PDB entry 6JZT | electron microscopy, 7.10 A resolution (low resolution: residue-level contacts below are approximate; hydrogen-bond / salt-bridge calls are withheld) | chains A and F of the 22 polymer chains in the assembly

== Chain A (and F) ==
Protein: Flagellar hook protein FlgE
Organism: Salmonella typhimurium
Notes: chain F of this document is another copy of the same molecule, construct and numbering; everything in this record applies to it too
UniProt: A0A0J1A5C1 (A0A0J1A5C1_SALTM); residues 0-402 here correspond to UniProt positions 1-403 (UniProt number = residue number + 1)
Sequence (403 residues; row label = number of the first residue in the row; numbering starts at 0):
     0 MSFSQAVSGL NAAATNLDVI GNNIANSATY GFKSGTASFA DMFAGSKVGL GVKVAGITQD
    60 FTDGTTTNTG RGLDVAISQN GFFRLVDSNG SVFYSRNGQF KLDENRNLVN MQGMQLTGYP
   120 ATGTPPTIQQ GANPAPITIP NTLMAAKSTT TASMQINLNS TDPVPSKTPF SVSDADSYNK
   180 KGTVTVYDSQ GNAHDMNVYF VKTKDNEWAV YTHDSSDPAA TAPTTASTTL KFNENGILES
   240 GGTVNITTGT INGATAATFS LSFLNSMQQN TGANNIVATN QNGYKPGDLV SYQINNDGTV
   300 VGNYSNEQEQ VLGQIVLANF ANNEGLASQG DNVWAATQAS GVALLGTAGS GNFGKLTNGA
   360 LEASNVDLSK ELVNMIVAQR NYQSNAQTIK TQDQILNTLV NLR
Not modelled in the structure: 0

== Interface between chain A and chain F ==
Residue-residue contacts (43; chain A residue first):
  S1(A) - D17(F)
  Q4(A) - N21(F)
  Q4(A) - A24(F)
  S37(A) - M110(F)
  F38(A) - A27(F)
  F38(A) - T28(F)
  F38(A) - Y29(F)
  A39(A) - D330(F)
  D40(A) - G329(F)
  D40(A) - D330(F)
  D40(A) - N331(F)
  M41(A) - S327(F)
  M41(A) - G329(F)
  F42(A) - S327(F)
  F42(A) - Q328(F)
  F42(A) - G329(F)
  K46(A) - I56(F)
  K46(A) - G324(F)
  K46(A) - L325(F)
  G48(A) - N21(F)
  G50(A) - N21(F)
  V51(A) - N21(F)
  V51(A) - A24(F)
  V51(A) - N25(F)
  A54(A) - M110(F)
  A54(A) - Q111(F)
  G55(A) - M110(F)
  I56(A) - M110(F)
  T57(A) - M110(F)
  A320(A) - L101(F)
  A320(A) - E103(F)
  E323(A) - K100(F)
  Q337(A) - E103(F)
  A338(A) - E103(F)
  S339(A) - E103(F)
  G340(A) - E103(F)
  N380(A) - S26(F)
  T390(A) - M374(F)
  I394(A) - Y381(F)
  T397(A) - Q382(F)
  L398(A) - Y381(F)
  N400(A) - K389(F)
  L401(A) - K389(F)
Also at the interface, not in a pair above, chain A (36 interface residues in all): A43, V47, L49, N321, S383, N384, T387
Also at the interface, not in a pair above, chain F (31 interface residues in all): L16, I23, E323, T336, A385, D392

== Overview ==
The interface between chain A and chain F involves 36 residues on one side and 31 on the other.
Chain A and chain F are both Flagellar hook protein FlgE (Salmonella typhimurium); the structure, Structure of
the bacterial flagellar hook from Salmonella typhimurium, was determined by electron microscopy together with
6JF2 and 6JZR from the same study.
